Entry 8EHG (electron microscopy, 2.24 A resolution); this record covers chains A and C of the 4 polymer chains in the assembly.

== Chain A (and C) ==
Protein: Fructose-bisphosphate aldolase A
From: Oryctolagus cuniculus
Notes: EC 4.1.2.13; chain C of this document is another copy of the same molecule, construct and numbering; everything in this record applies to it too
UniProt: P00883 (ALDOA_RABIT); residues 0-363 here correspond to UniProt positions 1-364 (UniProt number = residue number + 1)
Sequence (364 residues; each row starts with the number of its first residue; numbering starts at 0):
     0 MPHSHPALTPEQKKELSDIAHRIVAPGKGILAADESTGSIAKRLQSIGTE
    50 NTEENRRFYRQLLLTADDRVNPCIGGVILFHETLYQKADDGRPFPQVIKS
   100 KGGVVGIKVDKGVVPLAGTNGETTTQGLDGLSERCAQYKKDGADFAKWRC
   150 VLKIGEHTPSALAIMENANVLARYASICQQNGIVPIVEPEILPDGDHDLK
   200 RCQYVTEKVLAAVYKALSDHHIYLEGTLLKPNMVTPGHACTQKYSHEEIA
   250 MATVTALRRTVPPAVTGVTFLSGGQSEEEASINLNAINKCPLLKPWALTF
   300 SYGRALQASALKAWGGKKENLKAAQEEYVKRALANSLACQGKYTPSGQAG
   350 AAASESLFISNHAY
Disordered / not traced: 0-1, 345-363

== Chain A / chain C interface ==
Contacting residue pairs (52):
  His-2(A) / His-156(C)
  His-4(A) / Gly-117(C)
  His-4(A) / Asn-119(C)
  Ala-6(A) / Ala-116(C)  hydrophobic
  Ala-6(A) / Gly-117(C)
  Val-113(A) / Arg-172(C)
  Leu-115(A) / Arg-172(C)
  Ala-116(A) / Ala-6(C)  hydrophobic
  Ala-116(A) / Ser-175(C)
  Ala-116(A) / Gln-179(C)
  Ala-116(A) / His-220(C)
  Gly-117(A) / His-4(C)
  Gly-117(A) / Ala-6(C)
  Gly-117(A) / His-220(C)
  Asn-119(A) / His-4(C)
  Thr-123(A) / Arg-172(C)
  Gln-125(A) / Leu-127(C)
  Gln-125(A) / Asp-128(C)
  Gln-125(A) / Gly-129(C)  hydrogen bond (side chain-backbone)
  Gly-126(A) / Asp-128(C)  hydrogen bond (backbone-side chain)
  Leu-127(A) / Gln-125(C)
  Leu-127(A) / Asp-128(C)  hydrogen bond (backbone-side chain)
  Asp-128(A) / Gln-125(C)
  Asp-128(A) / Gly-126(C)  hydrogen bond (side chain-backbone)
  Asp-128(A) / Leu-127(C)  hydrogen bond (side chain-backbone)
  Asp-128(A) / Asp-128(C)  hydrogen bond (side chain-backbone)
  Gly-129(A) / Gln-125(C)  hydrogen bond (backbone-side chain)
  His-156(A) / His-2(C)
  Leu-161(A) / Asp-218(C)
  Leu-161(A) / His-219(C)
  Leu-161(A) / His-220(C)
  Met-164(A) / Asn-168(C)
  Met-164(A) / His-219(C)
  Glu-165(A) / Asn-168(C)  hydrogen bond
  Glu-165(A) / Arg-172(C)
  Glu-165(A) / His-219(C)  salt bridge
  Asn-168(A) / Met-164(C)
  Asn-168(A) / Glu-165(C)  hydrogen bond
  Asn-168(A) / Asn-168(C)
  Arg-172(A) / Val-113(C)
  Arg-172(A) / Leu-115(C)
  Arg-172(A) / Thr-123(C)
  Arg-172(A) / Glu-165(C)
  Ser-175(A) / Ala-116(C)
  Gln-179(A) / Ala-116(C)
  Asp-218(A) / Leu-161(C)
  His-219(A) / Leu-161(C)
  His-219(A) / Met-164(C)
  His-219(A) / Glu-165(C)  salt bridge
  His-220(A) / Ala-116(C)
  His-220(A) / Gly-117(C)
  His-220(A) / Leu-161(C)
Also at the interface, not in a pair above, chain A (29 interface residues in all): Pro-5, Lys-110, Pro-114, Thr-118
Also at the interface, not in a pair above, chain C (29 interface residues in all): Pro-5, Lys-110, Pro-114, Thr-118

== Summary ==
Chain A and chain C each contribute 29 residues to their interface, with 9 hydrogen bonds and 2 salt bridges.
Polar contacts include Glu-165(A)/His-219(C), Gln-125(A)/Gly-129(C) and Gly-126(A)/Asp-128(C).
Chain A and chain C are both Fructose-bisphosphate aldolase A (Oryctolagus cuniculus); the structure, Rabbit
muscle aldolase, was determined by electron microscopy together with 8EMQ and 8EN7 from the same study.
